Entry 1RTI (X-ray diffraction, 3.00 A resolution); this record covers chains A and B.

Chain A:
Name: HIV-1 reverse transcriptase
Organism: Human immunodeficiency virus 1
Notes: EC 2.7.7.49
Reference sequence: P04585 (POL_HV1H2); residues 1-560 here correspond to UniProt positions 587-1146 (UniProt number = residue number + 586)
Sequence (560 residues; numbered 1 to 560; the number before each row is that of its first residue):
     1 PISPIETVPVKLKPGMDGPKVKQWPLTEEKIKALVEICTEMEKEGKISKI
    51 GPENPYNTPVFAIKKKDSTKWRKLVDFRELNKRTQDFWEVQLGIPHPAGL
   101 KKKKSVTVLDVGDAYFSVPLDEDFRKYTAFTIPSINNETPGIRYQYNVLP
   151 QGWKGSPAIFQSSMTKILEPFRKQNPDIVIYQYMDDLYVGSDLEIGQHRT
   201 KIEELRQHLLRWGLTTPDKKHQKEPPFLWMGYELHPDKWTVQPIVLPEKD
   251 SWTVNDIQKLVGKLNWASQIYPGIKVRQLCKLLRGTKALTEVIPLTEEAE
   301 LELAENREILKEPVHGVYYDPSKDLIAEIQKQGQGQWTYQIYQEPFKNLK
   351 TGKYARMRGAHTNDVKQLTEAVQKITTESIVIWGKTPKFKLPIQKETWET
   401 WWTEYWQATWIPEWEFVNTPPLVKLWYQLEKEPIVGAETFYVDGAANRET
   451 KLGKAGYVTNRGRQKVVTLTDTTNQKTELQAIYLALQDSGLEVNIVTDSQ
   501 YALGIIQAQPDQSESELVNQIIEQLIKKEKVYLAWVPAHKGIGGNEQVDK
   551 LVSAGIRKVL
Disordered / not traced: 544-560
Modified / non-standard residues: Cys280 (3-sulfinoalanine; CSD)
Small-molecule neighbours: HEF (1-(2-hydroxyethyloxymethyl)-6-phenyl thiothymine): Leu100, Lys101, Lys102, Lys103, Val106, Val179, Tyr181, Tyr188, Pro225, Phe227, Trp229, Leu234, His235, Pro236, Tyr318

Chain B:
Name: HIV-1 reverse transcriptase
Organism: Human immunodeficiency virus 1
Notes: EC 2.7.7.49
Reference sequence: P04585 (POL_HV1H2); residues 1-440 here correspond to UniProt positions 587-1026 (UniProt number = residue number + 586)
Sequence (440 residues; numbered 1 to 440; the number before each row is that of its first residue):
     1 PISPIETVPVKLKPGMDGPKVKQWPLTEEKIKALVEICTEMEKEGKISKI
    51 GPENPYNTPVFAIKKKDSTKWRKLVDFRELNKRTQDFWEVQLGIPHPAGL
   101 KKKKSVTVLDVGDAYFSVPLDEDFRKYTAFTIPSINNETPGIRYQYNVLP
   151 QGWKGSPAIFQSSMTKILEPFRKQNPDIVIYQYMDDLYVGSDLEIGQHRT
   201 KIEELRQHLLRWGLTTPDKKHQKEPPFLWMGYELHPDKWTVQPIVLPEKD
   251 SWTVNDIQKLVGKLNWASQIYPGIKVRQLCKLLRGTKALTEVIPLTEEAE
   301 LELAENREILKEPVHGVYYDPSKDLIAEIQKQGQGQWTYQIYQEPFKNLK
   351 TGKYARMRGAHTNDVKQLTEAVQKITTESIVIWGKTPKFKLPIQKETWET
   401 WWTEYWQATWIPEWEFVNTPPLVKLWYQLEKEPIVGAETF
Disordered / not traced: 1-4, 88-94, 218-230, 438-440

Chain A / chain B interface:
Residue-residue contacts (98):
  Val8(A) with Glu53(B)
  Pro9(A) with Glu53(B)
  Gln85(A) with Glu53(B), hydrogen bond (side chain-backbone)
  Asp86(A) with Pro55(B)
  Phe87(A) with Pro52(B); Glu53(B)
  Trp88(A) with Val21(B); Pro52(B), hydrogen bond (backbone-backbone); Asn54(B); Pro55(B); Asn57(B); Thr131(B); Arg143(B)
  Gln91(A) with Asn137(B), hydrogen bond (side chain-backbone); Thr139(B), hydrogen bond (side chain-backbone); Pro140(B)
  Gly93(A) with Asn137(B)
  Pro95(A) with Asn136(B); Asn137(B)
  His96(A) with Asn136(B), hydrogen bond (backbone-side chain)
  Gly99(A) with Asn136(B), hydrogen bond (backbone-side chain)
  Leu100(A) with Asn136(B)
  Ser162(A) with Pro52(B)
  Glu169(A) with Lys49(B), salt bridge
  Arg172(A) with Thr139(B)
  Val179(A) with Glu138(B)
  Ile180(A) with Thr139(B)
  Tyr181(A) with Glu138(B)
  Gln182(A) with Glu138(B); Pro140(B)
  Lys366(A) with Gln394(B), hydrogen bond
  Glu370(A) with Gln394(B), hydrogen bond
  Gln373(A) with Glu396(B); Thr400(B), hydrogen bond; Trp401(B)
  Thr376(A) with Trp401(B)
  Thr377(A) with Thr400(B)
  Val381(A) with Pro25(B), hydrophobic; Asn136(B), hydrogen bond (backbone-backbone)
  Ile382(A) with Ile135(B); Asn136(B)
  Gly384(A) with Thr27(B); Glu28(B), hydrogen bond (backbone-backbone); Ile135(B)
  Trp402(A) with Lys331(B), hydrogen bond (backbone-side chain); His361(B); Thr362(B); Asp364(B)
  Thr403(A) with Gly333(B)
  Tyr405(A) with Lys331(B), hydrogen bond (backbone-side chain)
  Trp406(A) with Lys331(B); Val417(B); Asn418(B); Thr419(B)
  Gln407(A) with Lys331(B), hydrogen bond (backbone-side chain); Pro392(B); Ile393(B); Gln394(B)
  Ala408(A) with Trp337(B), hydrophobic; Asp364(B); Pro392(B), hydrogen bond (backbone-backbone); Ile393(B)
  Thr409(A) with Asp364(B), hydrogen bond (backbone-side chain)
  Trp410(A) with Thr362(B); Asn363(B); Trp401(B)
  Pro412(A) with Trp401(B), hydrophobic
  Pro433(A) with Asn255(B); Leu289(B), hydrophobic
  Thr439(A) with Ala288(B); Leu289(B)
  Tyr441(A) with Val254(B); Gln258(B); Thr286(B); Lys287(B), hydrogen bond (side chain-backbone); Leu289(B)
  Val458(A) with Thr286(B)
  Asn460(A) with Thr286(B); Ala288(B)
  Asn494(A) with Leu289(B)
  Leu503(A) with Pro421(B), hydrophobic
  Gln507(A) with Thr419(B), hydrogen bond (side chain-backbone); Pro420(B); Pro421(B)
  Tyr532(A) with Asn255(B), hydrogen bond; Leu289(B), hydrophobic
  Val536(A) with Gln258(B)
  Pro537(A) with Gly262(B); Asn265(B)
  Lys540(A) with Asn265(B), hydrogen bond; Cys280(B)
  Gly541(A) with Leu283(B); Arg284(B), hydrogen bond (backbone-side chain)
  Ile542(A) with Gln258(B); Leu283(B)
  Gly543(A) with Leu283(B); Gly285(B); Thr286(B), hydrogen bond (backbone-backbone)
Other interface residues (no listed pair), chain A (62 interface residues in all): Ile94, Ala158, Gln161, Thr165, Ile380, Trp383, Lys385, Val435, Thr459, Val496, Trp535
Other interface residues (no listed pair), chain B (60 interface residues in all): Lys20, Leu26, Gly141, Val261, Thr290, Gln334, Val365, Leu368, Thr397, Tyr405, Leu422

Summary:
62 residues of chain A face 60 of chain B across their interface; the contacts include 22 hydrogen bonds and 1
salt bridge. Polar pairs include Glu169(A)-Lys49(B), Gln85(A)-Glu53(B) and Gln91(A)-Asn137(B). Chain A binds
compound HEF.
Chain A is HIV-1 reverse transcriptase and chain B is HIV-1 reverse transcriptase, both from Human
immunodeficiency virus 1; the structure, High resolution structures of HIV-1 RT from four RT-inhibitor
complexes, was determined by X-ray diffraction, deposited together with 1RTH, 1VRT and 1VRU.
